PDB entry 8TWE | electron microscopy, 2.55 A resolution | chains A and B of the 4 polymer chains in the assembly

Chain A:
Name: Serine/threonine-protein phosphatase 2A 65 kDa regulatory subunit A alpha isoform
Source organism: Homo sapiens
Reference sequence: P30153 (2AAA_HUMAN); residues 9-589 here = UniProt positions 9-589
Amino-acid sequence (584 residues; row label = number of the first residue in the row):
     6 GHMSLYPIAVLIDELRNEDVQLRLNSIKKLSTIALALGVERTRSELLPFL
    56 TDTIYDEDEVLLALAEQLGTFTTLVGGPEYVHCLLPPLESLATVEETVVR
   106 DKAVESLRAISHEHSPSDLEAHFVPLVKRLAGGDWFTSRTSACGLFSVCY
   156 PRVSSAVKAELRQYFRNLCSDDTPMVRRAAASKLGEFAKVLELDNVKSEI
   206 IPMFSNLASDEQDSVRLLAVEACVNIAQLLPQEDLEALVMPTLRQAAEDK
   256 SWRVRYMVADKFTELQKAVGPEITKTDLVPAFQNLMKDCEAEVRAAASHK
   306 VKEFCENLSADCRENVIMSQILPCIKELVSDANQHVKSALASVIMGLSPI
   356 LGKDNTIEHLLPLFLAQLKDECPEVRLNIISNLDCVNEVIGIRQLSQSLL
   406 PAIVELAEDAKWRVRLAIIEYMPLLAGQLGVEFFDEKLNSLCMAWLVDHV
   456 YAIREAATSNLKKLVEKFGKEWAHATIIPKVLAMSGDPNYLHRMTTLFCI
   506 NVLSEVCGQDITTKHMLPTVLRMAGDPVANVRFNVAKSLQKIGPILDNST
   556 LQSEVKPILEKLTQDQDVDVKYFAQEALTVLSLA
Disordered / not traced: 6-8, 396-589
Construct notes: expression tag (6-8)
Swiss-Prot annotation at these positions:
  - modified residue: Lys280 (N6-acetyllysine)
  - natural variant: Val132 (V132L: In HJS2), Pro179 (P179L: In HJS2), Met180 (M180T: In HJS2; M180V: In HJS2), Arg182 (R182W: In HJS2), Arg258 (R258H: In HJS2), Val470 (V470A: In HJS2; uncertain significance), Arg498 (R498L: In HJS2)

Chain B:
Name: Serine/threonine-protein phosphatase 2A 55 kDa regulatory subunit B alpha isoform
Source organism: Homo sapiens
Reference sequence: P63151 (2ABA_HUMAN); residue numbers follow UniProt; this construct covers 2-447
Amino-acid sequence (451 residues; numbered -3 to 447; the number before each row is that of its first residue; numbers below 1 keep their minus sign (Gly-3 is residue -3)):
    -3 GHMGSAGAGGGNDIQWCFSQVKGAVDDDVAEADIISTVEFNHSGELLATG
    47 DKGGRVVIFQQEQENKIQSHSRGEYNVYSTFQSHEPEFDYLKSLEIEEKI
    97 NKIRWLPQKNAAQFLLSTNDKTIKLWKISERDKRPEGYNLKEEDGRYRDP
   147 TTVTTLRVPVFRPMDLMVEASPRRIFANAHTYHINSISINSDYETYLSAD
   197 DLRINLWHLEITDRSFNIVDIKPANMEELTEVITAAEFHPNSCNTFVYSS
   247 SKGTIRLCDMRASALCDRHSKLFEEPEDPSNRSFFSEIISSISDVKFSHS
   297 GRYMMTRDYLSVKIWDLNMENRPVETYQVHEYLRSKLCSLYENDCIFDKF
   347 ECCWNGSDSVVMTGSYNNFFRMFDRNTKRDITLEASRENNKPRTVLKPRK
   397 VCASGKRKKDEISVDSLDFNKKILHTAWHPKENIIAVATTNNLYIFQDKV
   447 N
Disordered / not traced: -3 to 7, 21-25, 61-65, 273-275, 400-402, 447
Construct notes: expression tag (-3 to 1)
Swiss-Prot annotation at these positions:
  - modified residue: Ala2 (N-acetylalanine)

Interface between chain A and chain B:
Contacting residue pairs (75; chain A residue first):
  Leu10(A) - Thr150(B)
  Leu10(A) - Leu152(B)
  Tyr11(A) - Leu136(B)  hydrophobic
  Tyr11(A) - Pro146(B)  hydrophobic
  Ile13(A) - Leu152(B)  hydrophobic
  Ala14(A) - Asn135(B)
  Ala14(A) - Leu136(B)  hydrophobic
  Ala14(A) - Leu152(B)  hydrophobic
  Val15(A) - Leu136(B)  hydrophobic
  Ile17(A) - Asn135(B)
  Ile17(A) - Arg153(B)
  Ile17(A) - Pro155(B)
  Asp18(A) - Tyr134(B)
  Asp18(A) - Asn135(B)  hydrogen bond
  Asp18(A) - Leu136(B)  hydrogen bond (side chain-backbone)
  Arg21(A) - Pro131(B)  hydrogen bond (side chain-backbone)
  Arg21(A) - Glu132(B)
  Arg21(A) - Gly133(B)  hydrogen bond (side chain-backbone)
  Arg21(A) - Tyr134(B)
  Arg21(A) - Glu139(B)  salt bridge
  Arg21(A) - Pro155(B)
  Leu42(A) - Leu152(B)  hydrophobic
  Leu42(A) - Val154(B)  hydrophobic
  Arg46(A) - Leu152(B)  hydrogen bond (side chain-backbone)
  Arg46(A) - Arg153(B)
  Glu50(A) - Val154(B)
  Phe54(A) - Val154(B)  hydrophobic
  Phe54(A) - Pro155(B)
  Phe54(A) - Phe157(B)
  Asp57(A) - Lys129(B)  hydrogen bond (backbone-side chain)
  Ile59(A) - Arg127(B)
  Ile59(A) - Lys129(B)
  Ile59(A) - Pro131(B)
  Ile59(A) - Phe157(B)  hydrophobic
  Asp61(A) - Lys123(B)  salt bridge
  Asp61(A) - Arg169(B)  salt bridge
  Asp63(A) - Arg169(B)  salt bridge
  Thr98(A) - Asn106(B)  hydrogen bond (backbone-side chain)
  Val99(A) - Asn106(B)
  Glu100(A) - Asn106(B)  hydrogen bond
  Glu100(A) - Phe110(B)
  Glu100(A) - Lys123(B)  salt bridge
  Glu101(A) - Arg170(B)  salt bridge
  Thr102(A) - Glu206(B)  hydrogen bond
  Trp140(A) - Lys105(B)
  Trp140(A) - Asn106(B)
  Trp140(A) - Ala107(B)
  Phe141(A) - Gln104(B)
  Phe141(A) - Lys105(B)
  Phe141(A) - Tyr189(B)  hydrophobic
  Thr142(A) - Lys105(B)
  Thr142(A) - Asn106(B)
  Thr178(A) - Tyr189(B)
  Pro179(A) - Ser187(B)
  Pro179(A) - Asp188(B)
  Pro179(A) - Tyr189(B)
  Met180(A) - Tyr189(B)
  Arg183(A) - Asp188(B)  hydrogen bond (side chain-backbone)
  Arg183(A) - Glu190(B)  salt bridge
  Glu216(A) - Arg257(B)  hydrogen bond (backbone-side chain)
  Gln217(A) - Ser187(B)  hydrogen bond
  Gln217(A) - Asp188(B)
  Gln217(A) - Cys239(B)
  Asp218(A) - Cys239(B)
  Asp218(A) - Arg257(B)  salt bridge
  Ser219(A) - Glu190(B)
  Arg221(A) - Arg257(B)
  Lys255(A) - Arg257(B)
  Ser256(A) - Arg257(B)
  Trp257(A) - Met256(B)  hydrogen bond (side chain-backbone)
  Trp257(A) - Arg257(B)  hydrogen bond (backbone-backbone)
  Trp257(A) - Ser259(B)
  Trp257(A) - Ala260(B)
  Glu295(A) - Ser259(B)
  Glu295(A) - Ala260(B)  hydrogen bond (side chain-backbone)
Also at the interface, not in a pair above, chain A (40 interface residues in all): Leu51, Thr58, Cys294
Also at the interface, not in a pair above, chain B (37 interface residues in all): Asn237, Asn240, Ala258

Summary:
Chain A and chain B form an interface of 40 and 37 residues respectively; the contacts include 15 hydrogen
bonds and 8 salt bridges. Among the polar pairs are Arg21(A)-Glu139(B), Asp61(A)-Lys123(B) and
Asp61(A)-Arg169(B).
Here chain A is Serine/threonine-protein phosphatase 2A 65 kDa regulatory subunit A alpha isoform and chain B
is Serine/threonine-protein phosphatase 2A 55 kDa regulatory subunit B alpha isoform, both from Homo sapiens.
Entry 8TWE (Cryo-EM structure of the PP2A:B55-FAM122A complex, B55 body) was determined by electron microscopy
together with 8TWI, 8SO0 and 8TTB from the same study.
